PDB entry 4DET | X-ray diffraction, 2.05 A resolution | chains A and B

# Chain A (and B)
Name: Transthyretin
From: Homo sapiens
Notes: chain B of this document is another copy of the same molecule, construct and numbering; everything in this record applies to it too
Reference sequence: P02766 (TTHY_HUMAN); residues 10-125 here correspond to UniProt positions 30-145 (UniProt number = residue number + 20)
Chain sequence (116 residues; row label = number of the first residue in the row):
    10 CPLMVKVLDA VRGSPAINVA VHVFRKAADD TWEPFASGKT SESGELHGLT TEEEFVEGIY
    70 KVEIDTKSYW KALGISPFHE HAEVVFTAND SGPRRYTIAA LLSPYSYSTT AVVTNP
Ligand contacts: kaempherol (KMP; 3,5,7-trihydroxy-2-(4-hydroxyphenyl)-4H-chromen-4-one): Lys15, Leu17, Thr106, Ala108, Leu110, Ser117, Val121
Curated features (UniProtKB/Swiss-Prot):
  - binding site (L-thyroxine): Lys15, Glu54, Ser117
  - modified residue: Cys10 (Sulfocysteine), Glu42 (4-carboxyglutamate), Ser52 (Phosphoserine)
  - glycosylation: Asn98 (N-linked (GlcNAc...) asparagine)
Reported in the primary citation:
  - binding site for kaempherol: Lys15, Leu17, Ala108, Leu110, Ser117, Thr119
  - conformationally variable residues: Ala108 to Ala109
  - mutagenesis - V30M: decreased binding to kaempherol

# How chain A and chain B interact
Pairs across the interface - 42 pairs, chain A then chain B:
  Ile68(A) with Glu89(B)
  Phe87(A) with Phe95(B); Tyr105(B), hydrophobic; Ile107(B), hydrophobic; Ala120(B), hydrophobic; Val122(B), hydrophobic
  His88(A) with Val93(B); Val94(B); Thr118(B)
  Glu89(A) with Val94(B), hydrogen bond (backbone-backbone); Phe95(B); Thr96(B), hydrogen bond
  His90(A) with Val94(B)
  Glu92(A) with Glu92(B); Tyr116(B), hydrogen bond (backbone-side chain)
  Val93(A) with His88(B)
  Val94(A) with His88(B); Glu89(B), hydrogen bond (backbone-backbone); His90(B)
  Phe95(A) with Phe87(B), hydrophobic; Glu89(B)
  Thr96(A) with Glu89(B), hydrogen bond
  Tyr105(A) with Phe87(B), hydrophobic
  Ile107(A) with Phe87(B), hydrophobic
  Tyr114(A) with Thr119(B); Ala120(B), hydrogen bond (backbone-backbone)
  Ser115(A) with Thr118(B), hydrogen bond (side chain-backbone); Thr119(B), hydrogen bond
  Tyr116(A) with Glu92(B), hydrogen bond (side chain-backbone); Ser117(B); Thr118(B), hydrogen bond (backbone-backbone)
  Ser117(A) with Tyr116(B); Ser117(B)
  Thr118(A) with His88(B); Ser115(B), hydrogen bond (backbone-side chain); Tyr116(B), hydrogen bond (backbone-backbone)
  Thr119(A) with Tyr114(B); Ser115(B), hydrogen bond
  Ala120(A) with Phe87(B), hydrophobic; Tyr114(B), hydrogen bond (backbone-backbone)
  Val122(A) with Phe87(B), hydrophobic; Tyr114(B), hydrophobic
Other interface residues (no listed pair), chain A (21 interface residues in all): Lys76
Other interface residues (no listed pair), chain B (21 interface residues in all): Ile68, Lys76

# Overview
Chain A and chain B each contribute 21 residues to their interface, with 14 hydrogen bonds. Polar contacts
include Glu89(A)-Thr96(B), Glu92(A)-Tyr116(B) and Ser115(A)-Thr118(B). Bound to chain A: kaempherol. From the
paper: a binding site for kaempherol at Lys15(A), Leu17(A) and Ala108(A) among others; V30M of chain A reduces
binding to kaempherol.
Chain A and chain B are both Transthyretin (Homo sapiens); the structure, Crystal Structure of the Wild Type
TTR Binding Kaempferol (TTRwt:KAE), was determined by X-ray diffraction (same publication as 4DER, 4DES, 4DEU
and 4DEW).
